Entry 4V2S (X-ray diffraction, 3.48 A resolution); this record covers chains E and F of the 7 polymer chains in the assembly.

Chain E (and F):
Protein: RNA-binding protein hfq
From: Escherichia coli
Notes: chain F of this document is another copy of the same molecule, construct and numbering; everything in this record applies to it too
UniProtKB: P0A6X3 (HFQ_ECOLI); residue numbers follow UniProt; this construct covers 1-102
Chain sequence (102 residues; row label = number of the first residue in the row):
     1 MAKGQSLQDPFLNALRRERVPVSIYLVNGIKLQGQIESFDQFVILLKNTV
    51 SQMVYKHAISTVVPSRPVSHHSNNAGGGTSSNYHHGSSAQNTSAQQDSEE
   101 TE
Not modelled in the structure: 1-4, 72-102 (chain F: 1, 72-102)
UniProt features mapped onto this chain:
  - mutagenesis: Gln8 (Q8A: No effect on Hfq condensate formation in both growing and late stationary phases), Asp9 (D9A: No effect on Hfq condensate formation in both growing and late stationary phases), Arg16 (R16A: Almost completely disrupts the ability of Hfq to form condensates in both growing and late stationary phases), Arg19 (R19A: Almost completely disrupts the ability of Hfq to form condensates in both growing and late stationary phases), Tyr25 (Y25D: Almost completely disrupts the ability of Hfq to form condensates in both growing and late stationary phases), Lys31 (K31A: Almost completely disrupts the ability of Hfq to form condensates in both growing and late stationary phases)
From the paper describing this entry:
  - binding site for RYDC: Gly4, Gln5, Gln8, Pro10, Asn13, Arg16, Arg17, Arg19, Pro21, Tyr25, Ile30, Gln33, Gln35, Phe39, Gln41, Phe42, Thr49, Lys56, His57, Arg66, His71
  - mutagenesis - R19A/P21A/Q33A/Q35A/T49A/R66A: unchanged binding to cfa
  - mutagenesis - R19A/P21A/Q33A/Q35A/T49A/R66A: abolished binding to Hfq/RydC to cfa

Interface between chain E and chain F:
Contacting residue pairs (34):
  Gln5(E) with Asp40(F); Gln41(F), hydrogen bond (backbone-side chain)
  Leu7(E) with Ser38(F); Phe39(F); Asp40(F); Val43(F), hydrophobic
  Gln8(E) with Asp40(F); Val43(F); Met53(F); Tyr55(F), hydrogen bond
  Phe11(E) with Leu45(F), hydrophobic; Ser51(F); Met53(F), hydrophobic
  Leu12(E) with Met53(F), hydrophobic
  Leu26(E) with Asn28(F)
  Val27(E) with Asn28(F), hydrogen bond (backbone-side chain)
  Lys56(E) with Tyr55(F); His57(F), hydrogen bond (backbone-side chain)
  His57(E) with His57(F)
  Ile59(E) with Tyr55(F), hydrophobic; His57(F), hydrogen bond (backbone-side chain); Ala58(F)
  Ser60(E) with Leu26(F); Val54(F); Tyr55(F), hydrogen bond (backbone-backbone); Ala58(F)
  Thr61(E) with Leu32(F); Gln52(F); Met53(F); Val54(F)
  Val62(E) with Gln52(F); Met53(F), hydrogen bond (backbone-backbone)
  Val63(E) with Gln52(F)
  Pro64(E) with Ser51(F)
Other interface residues (no listed pair), chain E (18 interface residues in all): Ser6, Gly29, Ile44
Other interface residues (no listed pair), chain F (18 interface residues in all): Phe42, Val50

In short:
The chain E/chain F interface involves 18 residues from each chain, with 7 hydrogen bonds. Polar contacts
include Gln5(E)-Gln41(F), Gln8(E)-Tyr55(F) and Val27(E)-Asn28(F). Curated annotation (UniProt) lists 6
mutagenesis sites on chain E. From the paper: a binding site for RYDC at Gly4(E), Gln5(E) and Gln8(E) among
others; R19A/P21A/Q33A/Q35A/T49A/R66A of chain E abolish binding to Hfq/RydC to cfa.
Both chains are RNA-binding protein hfq (Escherichia coli). Entry 4V2S (Crystal structure of Hfq in complex
with the sRNA RydC) was determined by X-ray diffraction.
